PDB entry 6EAY | X-ray diffraction, 3.72 A resolution | chains A and B of the 4 polymer chains in the assembly

# Chain A
Name: Envelope glycoprotein
Source organism: Zaire ebolavirus (strain Mayinga-76)
UniProtKB: Q05320 (VGP_EBOZM); numbering as in UniProt (aligned over 502-637)
Amino-acid sequence (163 residues; each row starts with the number of its first residue):
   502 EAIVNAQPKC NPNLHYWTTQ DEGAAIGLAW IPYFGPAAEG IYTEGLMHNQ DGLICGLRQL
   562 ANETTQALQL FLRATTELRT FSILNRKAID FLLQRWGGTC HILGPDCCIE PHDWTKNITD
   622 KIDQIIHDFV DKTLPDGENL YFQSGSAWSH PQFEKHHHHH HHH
Disordered / not traced: 615-664
Sequence notes: conflict Thr-544 (Ile in Q05320); expression tag (638-664)
Curated features (UniProtKB/Swiss-Prot):
  - region: Gly-524 to Ala-539 (Fusion peptide)
  - site: Asp-637 (Cleavage)
  - glycosylation (N-linked (GlcNAc...) asparagine): Asn-563, Asn-618
  - natural variant: Thr-544 (I544T: this construct carries the variant)
  - mutagenesis: Cys-511 (C511G: Induces GP1 secretion. Complete loss of virus capability to enter into host cell), Gly-528 (G528R: Reduced infectivity), Leu-529 (L529A/R: Reduced infectivity), Ile-532 (I532A: Reduced infectivity; I532R: Almost complete loss of infectivity. No effect on transport of GP to the cell surface and incorporation onto virions), Phe-535 (F535A: Reduced infectivity; F535R: Almost complete loss of infectivity. No effect on transport of GP to the cell surface and incorporation onto virions), Gly-536 (G536A: Almost complete loss of infectivity. No effect on transport of GP to the cell surface and incorporation onto virions), Pro-537 (P537R: Almost complete loss of infectivity. No effect on transport of GP to the cell surface and incorporation onto virions), Cys-556 (C556S: Induces GP1 secretion. Complete loss of virus capability to enter into host cell), Asn-563 (N563D: Reduced levels of expression of GP, GP1 and GP2. 20% loss of virus capability to enter into host cell), Cys-601 (C601S: Induces GP1 secretion. Complete loss of virus capability to enter into host cell), Cys-608 (C608G: Induces GP1 secretion. Complete loss of virus capability to enter into host cell), Cys-609 (C609G: Induces GP1 secretion. Complete loss of virus capability to enter into host cell), 7 further mutagenesis entries in UniProt
Disulfides: Cys-511/Cys-556, Cys-601/Cys-608
Covalent attachments: N-acetylglucosamine (NAG) linked to Asn-563
Reported in the primary citation:
  - post-translational modification sites: Asn-563
  - mutagenesis - L515A, W518A: abolished binding to CA45 (citing earlier work)
  - mutagenesis - H549A, H549E, N550D, N550Q: unchanged binding to CA45 heavy chain (citing earlier work)

# Chain B
Name: Envelope glycoprotein
Source organism: Zaire ebolavirus (strain Mayinga-76)
UniProtKB: Q05320 (VGP_EBOZM); the construct lacks a stretch of the UniProt sequence, so the offset changes along the chain: 32-311 = UniProt 32-311; 312-350 = UniProt 463-501
Amino-acid sequence (319 residues; numbered 32 to 350; the number before each row is that of its first residue):
    32 SIPLGVIHNS TLQVSDVDKL VCRDKLSSTN QLRSVGLNLE GNGVATDVPS ATKRWGFRSG
    92 VPPKVVNYEA GEWAENCYNL EIKKPDGSEC LPAAPDGIRG FPRCRYVHKV SGTGPCAGDF
   152 AFHKEGAFFL YDRLASTVIY RGTTFAEGVV AFLILPQAKK DFFSSHPLRE PVNATEDPSS
   212 GYYSTTIRYQ ATGFGTNETE YLFEVDNLTY VQLESRFTPQ FLLQLNETIY TSGKRSNTTG
   272 KLIWKVNPEI DTTIGEWAFW ETKKNLTRKI RSEELSFTVV NTHHQDTGEE SASSGKLGLI
   332 TNTIAGVAGL ITGGRRTRR
Disordered / not traced: 188-210, 263-267, 281-350
Curated features (UniProtKB/Swiss-Prot):
  - site: Leu-57 (Involved in receptor recognition and/or post-binding events), Leu-63 (Involved in receptor recognition and/or post-binding events), Arg-64 (Involved in receptor recognition and/or post-binding events), Phe-88 (Involved in receptor recognition and/or post-binding events), Lys-95 (Involved in receptor recognition and/or post-binding events), Ile-170 (Involved in receptor recognition and/or post-binding events), Arg-350 (Cleavage)
  - glycosylation (N-linked (GlcNAc...) asparagine): Asn-40, Asn-204, Asn-228, Asn-238, Asn-257, Asn-268, Asn-296
Disulfides: Cys-108/Cys-135, Cys-121/Cys-147
Covalent attachments: N-acetylglucosamine (NAG) linked to Asn-40, Asn-257
Reported in the primary citation:
  - mutagenesis - E103A: abolished binding to CA45 (citing earlier work)
  - conformationally variable residues (order/disorder transition): Asp-192, Phe-193, Phe-194

# Chain A / chain B interface
Residue-residue contacts (96; chain A residue first):
  Glu-502(A) / Gln-44(B)
  Glu-502(A) / Val-45(B)  hydrogen bond (backbone-backbone)
  Ile-504(A) / Leu-43(B)  hydrophobic
  Gln-508(A) / Asn-73(B)
  Pro-509(A) / Asn-73(B)
  Lys-510(A) / Gly-72(B)
  Lys-510(A) / Asn-73(B)  hydrogen bond (backbone-backbone)
  Lys-510(A) / Gly-74(B)
  Cys-511(A) / Gly-72(B)
  Asn-512(A) / Gly-72(B)
  Leu-515(A) / Leu-68(B)  hydrophobic
  Leu-515(A) / Glu-103(B)
  His-516(A) / Glu-103(B)
  His-516(A) / Trp-104(B)  hydrogen bond (backbone-backbone)
  Tyr-517(A) / Gly-102(B)
  Tyr-517(A) / Trp-104(B)  hydrogen bond (backbone-side chain)
  Trp-518(A) / Tyr-99(B)  hydrophobic
  Trp-518(A) / Ala-101(B)
  Trp-518(A) / Gly-102(B)  hydrogen bond (backbone-backbone)
  Trp-518(A) / Glu-103(B)  hydrogen bond (side chain-backbone)
  Trp-518(A) / Trp-104(B)
  Trp-518(A) / Phe-132(B)
  Trp-518(A) / Pro-133(B)  hydrophobic
  Trp-518(A) / Arg-164(B)
  Thr-519(A) / Arg-64(B)
  Thr-519(A) / Ala-101(B)
  Thr-520(A) / Arg-164(B)
  Glu-540(A) / Arg-134(B)
  Ile-542(A) / Arg-164(B)
  Tyr-543(A) / Pro-133(B)  hydrophobic
  Tyr-543(A) / Arg-134(B)
  Tyr-543(A) / Asp-163(B)  hydrogen bond
  Glu-545(A) / Trp-104(B)
  Gln-551(A) / Ser-41(B)
  Asp-552(A) / Ser-41(B)
  Asp-552(A) / Thr-42(B)
  Leu-554(A) / Ser-41(B)
  Leu-554(A) / Thr-42(B)
  Leu-554(A) / Leu-43(B)
  Gly-557(A) / Leu-43(B)
  Leu-558(A) / Leu-43(B)  hydrophobic
  Leu-558(A) / Leu-68(B)
  Leu-558(A) / Leu-184(B)  hydrophobic
  Arg-559(A) / Leu-68(B)
  Arg-559(A) / Asn-69(B)
  Arg-559(A) / Gly-72(B)
  Arg-559(A) / Asn-73(B)
  Leu-561(A) / Leu-184(B)  hydrophobic
  Ala-562(A) / Val-180(B)
  Ala-562(A) / Val-181(B)
  Ala-562(A) / Ala-182(B)  hydrophobic
  Asn-563(A) / Asn-73(B)
  Asn-563(A) / Val-180(B)
  Thr-565(A) / Ile-33(B)
  Thr-565(A) / Pro-34(B)
  Thr-565(A) / Val-181(B)
  Thr-565(A) / Phe-183(B)
  Thr-566(A) / Gly-157(B)
  Thr-566(A) / Phe-159(B)
  Thr-566(A) / Val-180(B)
  Ala-568(A) / Ser-32(B)
  Ala-568(A) / Ile-33(B)
  Leu-569(A) / Ile-33(B)  hydrophobic
  Leu-569(A) / Phe-159(B)  hydrophobic
  Leu-569(A) / Phe-183(B)  hydrophobic
  Gln-570(A) / Gly-157(B)
  Gln-570(A) / Phe-159(B)
  Gln-570(A) / Thr-168(B)
  Phe-572(A) / Ile-33(B)  hydrophobic
  Leu-573(A) / Lys-95(B)  hydrogen bond (backbone-side chain)
  Leu-573(A) / Val-96(B)
  Leu-573(A) / Phe-159(B)  hydrophobic
  Arg-574(A) / Lys-95(B)
  Thr-576(A) / Lys-95(B)  hydrogen bond (backbone-side chain)
  Glu-578(A) / Lys-95(B)
  Leu-579(A) / Val-96(B)  hydrogen bond (backbone-backbone)
  Arg-580(A) / Val-96(B)
  Arg-580(A) / Pro-126(B)
  Arg-580(A) / Asp-127(B)  hydrogen bond (side chain-backbone)
  Arg-580(A) / Ile-129(B)
  Arg-580(A) / Leu-165(B)
  Thr-581(A) / Val-96(B)  hydrogen bond (backbone-backbone)
  Thr-581(A) / Val-97(B)
  Thr-581(A) / Asn-98(B)  hydrogen bond (backbone-backbone)
  Phe-582(A) / Asn-98(B)
  Ile-584(A) / Val-97(B)  hydrophobic
  Ile-584(A) / Phe-183(B)  hydrophobic
  Leu-585(A) / Leu-63(B)
  Leu-585(A) / Ser-65(B)
  Leu-585(A) / Glu-100(B)
  Leu-585(A) / Phe-183(B)  hydrophobic
  Arg-587(A) / Ser-32(B)  hydrogen bond
  Ala-589(A) / Leu-63(B)  hydrophobic
  Gln-595(A) / Val-48(B)  hydrogen bond (side chain-backbone)
  Gln-595(A) / Leu-51(B)
  Cys-609(A) / Cys-53(B)  disulfide
Also at the interface, not in a pair above, chain A (49 interface residues in all): Ala-539, Thr-577, Phe-592
Also at the interface, not in a pair above, chain B (52 interface residues in all): Gly-36, Ile-38, Asp-55, Leu-57, Thr-60, Arg-130
Cross-chain cystine bridges: Cys-609(A)/Cys-53(B)

# In short
The interface between chain A and chain B involves 49 residues on one side and 52 on the other, with 1
disulfide bond and 15 hydrogen bonds. Polar pairs include Tyr-517(A)/Trp-104(B), Trp-518(A)/Glu-103(B) and
Tyr-543(A)/Asp-163(B). From the paper: L515A and W518A of chain A abolish binding to CA45; a modification site
at Asn-563(A); 7 substitutions were tested in all.
Here chain A is Envelope glycoprotein and chain B is Envelope glycoprotein, both from Zaire ebolavirus (strain
Mayinga-76). Entry 6EAY (Structural Basis for Broad Neutralization of Ebolaviruses by an Antibody Targeting
the Glycoprotein Fusion Loop) was determined by X-ray diffraction.
